3BTY - chains B and A of the 3 polymer chains in the assembly; structure by X-ray diffraction, 2.35 A resolution.

Chain B:
Molecule: 13-nt DNA strand
Sequence (13 nucleotides; row label = number of the first residue in the row):
     1 CTGTATXACT GCG
Covalent attachments: propane-1-thiol (XL3) linked to DC9
Modified residues: MA7 (1N-methyladenosine-5'-monophosphate) at position 7

Chain A:
Molecule: Alpha-ketoglutarate-dependent dioxygenase alkB homolog 2
From: Homo sapiens
Notes: EC 1.14.11.-
UniProtKB: Q6NS38 (ALKB2_HUMAN); residue numbers follow UniProt; this construct covers 56-258
Amino-acid sequence (203 residues; each row starts with the number of its first residue):
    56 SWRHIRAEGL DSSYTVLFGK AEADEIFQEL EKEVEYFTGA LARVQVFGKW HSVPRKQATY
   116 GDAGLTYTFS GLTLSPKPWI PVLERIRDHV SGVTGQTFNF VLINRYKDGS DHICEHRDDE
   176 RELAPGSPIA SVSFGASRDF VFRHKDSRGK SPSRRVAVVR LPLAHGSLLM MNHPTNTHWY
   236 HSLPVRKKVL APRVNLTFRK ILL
Disordered / not traced: 204-206
Sequence notes: engineered mutation Ser67 (Cys in Q6NS38), Ser165 (Cys in Q6NS38), Cys169 (Gly in Q6NS38), Ser192 (Cys in Q6NS38)
Curated features (UniProtKB/Swiss-Prot):
  - binding site (substrate): Phe102 to Lys104, Tyr122 to Phe124, Asp174
  - binding site (2-oxoglutarate): Asn159, Tyr161, His171, His236, Arg248, Thr252, Arg254
  - binding site (Fe cation): His171, Asp173, His236
  - mutagenesis: Val101 to Gly103 (Strong decrease of activity toward N1-methyladenine adduct in both ssDNA and dsDNA substrates), Val101 (V101A: Decreases activity toward N1-methyladenine adduct in ssDNA. Has no effect on lesion repair in dsDNA; V101G: Loss of activity toward N1-methyladenine adduct in either ssDNA or dsDNA ...), Phe102 (F102A: Strong decrease of activity toward N1-methyladenine adduct. Loss of activity toward N1-methyladenine adduct in either ssDNA or dsDNA; when associated with G-101), Arg110 (R110A: Loss of activity toward N1-methyladenine adduct in either ssDNA or dsDNA), Tyr122 (Y122A: Decreases activity toward N1-methyladenine adduct in either ssDNA or dsDNA), Phe124 (F124A: Loss of activity toward N1-methyladenine adduct in either ssDNA or dsDNA), Ser125 (S125A: Strong decrease of activity toward N1-methyladenine adduct in ssDNA. Has no effect on lesion repair in dsDNA), Asp173 (D173A: Loss of activity associated with decreased rDNA transcription), Glu175 (E175A: Loss of activity), His236 (H236A: Decreases activity)
From the paper describing this entry:
  - binding site for the 13-nt DNA strand (chain B): Phe102, Tyr122, Phe124, Cys169, Asp174, Glu175
  - binding site for propane-1-thiol: Cys169
  - specificity-determining residues: Phe124, Glu175 (proposed by the authors, not directly observed)

Interface between chain B and chain A:
Contacting residue pairs - 29 pairs, chain B then chain A:
  DT6(B) - Val101(A)  phosphate contact
  DT6(B) - Phe102(A)  base contact
  DT6(B) - Arg172(A)  salt bridge to the phosphate
  DT6(B) - Asp174(A)  phosphate contact
  DT6(B) - Tyr235(A)  hydrogen bond to the phosphate
  MA7_7(B) - Val101(A)  phosphate contact
  MA7_7(B) - Tyr122(A)  base contact
  MA7_7(B) - Phe124(A)  base contact
  MA7_7(B) - Ser125(A)  hydrogen bond to the phosphate
  MA7_7(B) - Leu157(A)  base contact
  MA7_7(B) - Ile168(A)  base contact
  MA7_7(B) - Cys169(A)  phosphate contact
  MA7_7(B) - Glu170(A)  sugar contact
  MA7_7(B) - His171(A)  sugar contact
  MA7_7(B) - Arg172(A)  base contact
  MA7_7(B) - Asp173(A)  base contact
  MA7_7(B) - Glu175(A)  base contact
  MA7_7(B) - Arg254(A)  base contact
  DA8(B) - Val99(A)  sugar contact
  DA8(B) - Val101(A)  sugar contact
  DA8(B) - Phe102(A)  base contact
  DA8(B) - His106(A)  sugar contact
  DA8(B) - Val108(A)  phosphate contact
  DA8(B) - Pro109(A)  phosphate contact
  DA8(B) - Arg110(A)  salt bridge to the phosphate
  DA8(B) - Ile168(A)  phosphate contact
  DA8(B) - Cys169(A)  hydrogen bond to the phosphate
  DC9(B) - His106(A)  sugar contact
  DC9(B) - His167(A)  salt bridge to the phosphate
Other interface residues (no listed pair), chain B (5 interface residues in all): DA5
Other interface residues (no listed pair), chain A (24 interface residues in all): Ser107, Arg203

Summary:
5 residues of chain B face 24 of chain A across their interface; the contacts include 3 hydrogen bonds and 3
salt bridges. Polar contacts include DT6(B)-Tyr235(A), MA7_7(B)-Ser125(A) and DA8(B)-Cys169(A). From the
paper: a binding site for the 13-nt DNA strand (chain B) at Phe102(A), Tyr122(A) and Phe124(A) among others; a
binding site for propane-1-thiol at Cys169(A).
Chain B is a 13-nt DNA strand and chain A is Alpha-ketoglutarate-dependent dioxygenase alkB homolog 2 (Homo
sapiens); the structure, Crystal structure of human ABH2 bound to dsDNA containing 1meA through cross-linking
away from active site, was determined by X-ray diffraction (same publication as 3BI3, 3BIE, 3BKZ, 3BTX, 3BTZ,
3BU0 and 3BUC).
